Entry 7RHX (electron microscopy, 3.23 A resolution); this record covers chains F and H of the 8 polymer chains in the assembly.

Chain F:
Molecule: 42-nt DNA strand
Sequence (42 nucleotides; row label = number of the first residue in the row; numbers below 1 keep their minus sign (DG-3 is residue -3)):
    -3 GGCGATAACTTCGTATAATGTATGCTATACGAAGTTATGCGG

Chain H:
Protein: Recombinase cre
Organism: Escherichia phage P1
UniProtKB: P06956 (RECR_BPP1); residues 1-343 here = UniProt positions 1-343
Amino-acid sequence (343 residues; row label = number of the first residue in the row):
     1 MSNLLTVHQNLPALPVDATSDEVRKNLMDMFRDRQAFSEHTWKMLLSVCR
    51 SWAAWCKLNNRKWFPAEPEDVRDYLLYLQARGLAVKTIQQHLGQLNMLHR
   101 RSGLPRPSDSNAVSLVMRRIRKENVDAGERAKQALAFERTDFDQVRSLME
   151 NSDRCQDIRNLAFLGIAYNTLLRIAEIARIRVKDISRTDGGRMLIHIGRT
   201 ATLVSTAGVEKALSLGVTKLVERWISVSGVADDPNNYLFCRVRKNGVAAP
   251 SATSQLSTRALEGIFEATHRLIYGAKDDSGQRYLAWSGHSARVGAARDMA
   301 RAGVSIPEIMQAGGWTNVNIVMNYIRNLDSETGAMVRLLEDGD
Not modelled in the structure: 1-19, 342-343
Sequence notes: engineered mutation Ala201 (Lys in P06956)
Swiss-Prot annotation at these positions:
  - active site: Arg173, His289, Arg292, Trp315, Tyr324 (O-(3'-phospho-DNA)-tyrosine intermediate)
Reported in the primary citation:
  - catalytic residues: Tyr324

How chain F and chain H interact:
Contacting residue pairs (32; chain F residue first):
  DT17(F) with Arg121(H), salt bridge to the phosphate
  DA18(F) with Arg118(H), phosphate contact; Arg121(H), salt bridge to the phosphate
  DT19(F) with Arg106(H), salt bridge to the phosphate; Ser108(H), phosphate contact
  DG20(F) with Arg100(H), salt bridge to the phosphate; Arg106(H), salt bridge to the phosphate
  DC21(F) with Thr41(H), sugar contact; Met97(H), phosphate contact; Arg100(H), salt bridge to the phosphate; Arg101(H), salt bridge to the phosphate
  DT22(F) with Ser38(H), hydrogen bond to the phosphate; Thr41(H), hydrogen bond to the phosphate; Gln90(H), hydrogen bond to the base
  DA23(F) with Ser38(H), hydrogen bond to the phosphate; His40(H), phosphate contact; Met44(H), base contact
  DT24(F) with His40(H), base contact; Ile174(H), phosphate contact; Ala175(H), phosphate contact
  DA25(F) with Glu262(H), phosphate contact; Arg282(H), base contact; Ser287(H), hydrogen bond to the phosphate; Gly288(H), hydrogen bond to the phosphate; His289(H), hydrogen bond to the phosphate
  DC26(F) with Arg259(H), base contact; Glu266(H), phosphate contact; Arg282(H), phosphate contact; Tyr283(H), hydrogen bond to the phosphate
  DG27(F) with Arg259(H), base contact
  DT34(F) with Lys244(H), base contact
  DG35(F) with Asn245(H), hydrogen bond to the phosphate
Other interface residues (no listed pair), chain F (15 interface residues in all): DA28, DA33
Other interface residues (no listed pair), chain H (30 interface residues in all): Phe37, Gln89, Arg173, Ala201, Arg243, Lys276

Summary:
15 residues of chain F and 30 residues of chain H are in contact; the contacts include 9 hydrogen bonds and 7
salt bridges. Among the polar pairs are DT22(F)-Gln90(H), DT22(F)-Ser38(H) and DT22(F)-Thr41(H). From UniProt:
5 active-site residues on chain H. From the paper: the catalytic residue Tyr324(H).
Chain F is a 42-nt DNA strand and chain H is Recombinase cre (Escherichia phage P1); the structure, Cryo-EM
structure of precleavage Cre tetrameric complex, was determined by electron microscopy together with 7RHY and
7RHZ from the same study.
